PDB entry 1AMQ | X-ray diffraction, 2.20 A resolution | chain A

[Chain A]
Name: Aspartate aminotransferase
Organism: Escherichia coli
Notes: EC 2.6.1.1
UniProt: P00509 (AAT_ECOLI); the construct has insertions or renumbered stretches relative to UniProt, so the offset changes along the chain: 5-64 = UniProt 1-60; 66-126 = UniProt 61-121; 133-152 = UniProt 123-142; 154-231 = UniProt 143-220; 1 more segments
Amino-acid sequence (396 residues; numbered 5 to 409; 9 numbers in that range are skipped by the numbering (no residue carries them; nothing is unmodelled there); the number before each row is that of its first residue):
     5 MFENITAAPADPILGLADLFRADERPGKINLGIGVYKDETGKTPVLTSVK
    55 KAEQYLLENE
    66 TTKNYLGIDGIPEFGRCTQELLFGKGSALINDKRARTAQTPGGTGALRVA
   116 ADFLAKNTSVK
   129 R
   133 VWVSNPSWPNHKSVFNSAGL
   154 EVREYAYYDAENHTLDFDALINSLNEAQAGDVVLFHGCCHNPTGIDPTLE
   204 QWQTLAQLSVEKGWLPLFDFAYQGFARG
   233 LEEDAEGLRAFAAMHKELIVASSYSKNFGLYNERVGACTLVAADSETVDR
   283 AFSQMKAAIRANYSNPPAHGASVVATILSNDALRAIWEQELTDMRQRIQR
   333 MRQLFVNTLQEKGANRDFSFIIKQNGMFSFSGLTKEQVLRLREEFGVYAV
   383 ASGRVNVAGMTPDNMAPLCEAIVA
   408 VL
Swiss-Prot annotation at these positions:
  - binding site (L-aspartate): G38, W140, N194, R386
  - modified residue: K258 (N6-(pyridoxal phosphate)lysine)
Small-molecule neighbours: 4'-deoxy-4'-aminopyridoxal-5'-phosphate (PMP): Y70, G107, G108, T109, L112, W140, H143, H189, N194, D222, A224, Y225, S255, S257, K258, R266

[Overview]
Bound to chain A: 4'-deoxy-4'-aminopyridoxal-5'-phosphate. Curated annotation (UniProt) lists 4
L-aspartate-binding residues.
Chain A is Aspartate aminotransferase (Escherichia coli); the structure, X-ray crystallographic study of
pyridoxamine 5'-phosphate-type aspartate aminotransferases from escherichia coli in three forms, was
determined by X-ray diffraction (same publication as 1AMR and 1AMS).
